Entry 7UMK (electron microscopy, 4.10 A resolution (low resolution: residue-level contacts below are approximate; hydrogen-bond / salt-bridge calls are withheld)); this record covers chains A and B of the 4 polymer chains in the assembly.

[Chain A]
Molecule: Nucleoprotein
Source organism: Vesicular stomatitis Indiana virus
Reference sequence: P03521 (NCAP_VSIVA); residues 1-422 here = UniProt positions 1-422
Sequence (422 residues; each row starts with the number of its first residue):
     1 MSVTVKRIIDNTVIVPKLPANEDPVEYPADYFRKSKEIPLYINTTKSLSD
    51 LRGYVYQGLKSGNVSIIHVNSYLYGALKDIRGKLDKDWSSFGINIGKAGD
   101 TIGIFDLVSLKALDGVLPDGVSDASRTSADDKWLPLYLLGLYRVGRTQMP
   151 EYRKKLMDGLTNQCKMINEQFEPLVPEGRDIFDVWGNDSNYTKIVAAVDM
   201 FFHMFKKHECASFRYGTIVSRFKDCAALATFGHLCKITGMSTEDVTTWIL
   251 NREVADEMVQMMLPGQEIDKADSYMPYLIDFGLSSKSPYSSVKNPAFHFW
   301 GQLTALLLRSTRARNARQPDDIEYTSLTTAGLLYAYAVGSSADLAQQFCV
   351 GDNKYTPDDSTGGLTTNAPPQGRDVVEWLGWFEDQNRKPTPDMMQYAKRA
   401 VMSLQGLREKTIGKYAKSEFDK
Unresolved in the structure: 1
Curated features (UniProtKB/Swiss-Prot):
  - binding site (RNA): R143, Y152, K206, R214, K286, R317, R408
Reported in the primary citation:
  - conformationally variable residues (loop rearrangement): K111 to W133, M166 to I181

[Chain B]
Molecule: Matrix protein
Source organism: Vesicular stomatitis Indiana virus
Reference sequence: P03519 (MATRX_VSIVA); numbering as in UniProt (aligned over 1-229)
Sequence (229 residues; each row starts with the number of its first residue):
     1 MSSLKKILGLKGKGKKSKKLGIAPPPYEEDTSMEYAPSAPIDKSYFGVDE
    51 MDTYDPNQLRYEKFFFTVKMTVRSNRPFRTYSDVAAAVSHWDHMYIGMAG
   101 KRPFYKILAFLGSSNLKATPAVLADQGQPEYHAHCEGRAYLPHRMGKTPP
   151 MLNVPEHFRRPFNIGLYKGTIELTMTIYDDESLEAAPMIWDHFNSSKFSD
   201 FREKALMFGLIVEKKASGAWVLDSISHFK
Unresolved in the structure: 1-42, 228-229
Construct notes: variant A133 (Thr in P03519)
Curated features (UniProtKB/Swiss-Prot):
  - motif: S2 to L4 (dynamin binding), P24 to Y27 (PPXY motif), P37 to P40 (PTAP/PSAP motif)
  - natural variant: A133 (T133A: In strain: pVSV1(+)-GFP; this construct carries the variant)
  - mutagenesis: L4 (L4A: No effect on host NEDD4 or TSG101 binding), K5 to I7 (No effect on mRNA nuclear export inhibition), Y27 (Y27A: Partial loss of host NEDD4 binding), E28 to D30 (No effect on mRNA nuclear export inhibition), P40 (P40A: Partial loss of host TSG101 binding), D42 to S44 (No effect on mRNA nuclear export inhibition), M51 (M51R: Complete loss of mRNA nuclear export inhibition. Loss of ability to inhibit host transcription), D52 to Y54 (Complete loss of mRNA nuclear export inhibition), Y61 to K63 (No effect on mRNA nuclear export inhibition), I96 (I96A: Loss of mouse GTF2H5 binding. Loss of ability to inhibit host transcription), A121 to A124 (No effect on virion budding. Increase viral-mRNA translation), E156 to H157 (Loss of host NDUFAF4 binding), 4 further mutagenesis entries in UniProt

[How chain A and chain B interact]
Pairs across the interface (13):
  Y54(A) - A99(B)
  L117(A) - P149(B)
  L117(A) - P150(B)
  D119(A) - M98(B)
  D119(A) - P150(B)
  G120(A) - M98(B)
  G120(A) - A99(B)
  V121(A) - I96(B)
  V121(A) - M98(B)
  S122(A) - Y95(B)
  S122(A) - I96(B)
  S122(A) - G97(B)
  S122(A) - A99(B)
Interface residues without a listed pair, chain A (7 interface residues in all): A124
Interface residues without a listed pair, chain B (8 interface residues in all): M151

[Overview]
The interface between chain A and chain B involves 7 residues on one side and 8 on the other. Curated
annotation (UniProt) lists 7 RNA-binding residues on chain A; 30 mutagenesis sites on chain B. The paper
reports conformational variability at K111(A) and M166(A).
Here chain A is Nucleoprotein and chain B is Matrix protein, both from Vesicular stomatitis Indiana virus.
Entry 7UMK (Structure of vesicular stomatitis virus (helical reconstruction, 4.1 A resolution)) was determined
by electron microscopy together with 7UML from the same study.
